PDB entry 1DEE | X-ray diffraction, 2.70 A resolution | chains A and B

== Chain A ==
Molecule: Igm rf 2A2
From: Homo sapiens
Notes: fragment: fab light chain
Chain sequence (214 residues; each row starts with the number of its first residue):
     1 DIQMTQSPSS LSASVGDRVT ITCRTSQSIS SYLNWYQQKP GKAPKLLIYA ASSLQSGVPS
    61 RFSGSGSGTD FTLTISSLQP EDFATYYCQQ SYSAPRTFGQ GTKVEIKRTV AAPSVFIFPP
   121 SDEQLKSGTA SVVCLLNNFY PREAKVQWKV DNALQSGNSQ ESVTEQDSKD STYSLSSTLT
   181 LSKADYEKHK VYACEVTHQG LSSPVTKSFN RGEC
Disulfide bonds: C23-C88, C134-C194

== Chain B ==
Molecule: Igm rf 2A2
From: Homo sapiens
Notes: fragment: fab heavy chain
Chain sequence (223 residues; each row starts with the number of its first residue):
   501 QVQLVESGGG VVQPGKSLRL SCAASGFTFS GYGMHWVRQA PGKGLEWVAL ISYDESNKYY
   561 ADSVKGRFTI SRDNSKNTLY LQMNSLRAED TAVYYCAKVK FYDPTAPNDY WGQGTLVTVS
   621 SGSASAPTLF PLVSCENSNP SSTVAVGCLA QDFLPDSITF SWKYKNNSDI SSTRGFPSVL
   681 RGGKYAATSQ VLLPSKDVAQ GTNEHVVCKV QHPNGNKEKD VPL
Disulfide bonds: C522-C596, C648-C708

== Interface between chain A and chain B ==
Disulfides between the chains: C214(A)-C635(B)
Residue-residue contacts - 76 pairs, chain A then chain B:
  D1(A) - D562(B)
  Y32(A) - T605(B)
  N34(A) - P607(B)
  Y36(A) - P607(B)
  Y36(A) - N608(B)  hydrogen bond (side chain-backbone)
  Y36(A) - W611(B)
  Q38(A) - Q539(B)  hydrogen bond
  Q38(A) - Y595(B)
  K42(A) - Y595(B)
  A43(A) - Y595(B)  hydrophobic
  A43(A) - W611(B)  hydrophobic
  A43(A) - G612(B)
  P44(A) - L545(B)  hydrophobic
  P44(A) - W611(B)
  L46(A) - P607(B)  hydrophobic
  L46(A) - N608(B)
  Y49(A) - K600(B)
  Y49(A) - F601(B)  hydrophobic
  Y49(A) - P607(B)  hydrophobic
  Q55(A) - K600(B)
  Y87(A) - Q539(B)
  Y87(A) - G544(B)
  Y87(A) - L545(B)  hydrophobic
  Q89(A) - N608(B)
  S91(A) - T605(B)  hydrogen bond (side chain-backbone)
  P95(A) - W547(B)  hydrophobic
  R96(A) - H535(B)
  R96(A) - W547(B)
  R96(A) - P604(B)  hydrogen bond (side chain-backbone)
  R96(A) - T605(B)
  R96(A) - A606(B)  hydrogen bond (side chain-backbone)
  R96(A) - N608(B)
  F98(A) - L545(B)
  F116(A) - A645(B)  hydrophobic
  F116(A) - Q690(B)
  F118(A) - L632(B)
  F118(A) - V633(B)
  F118(A) - S634(B)
  F118(A) - A645(B)
  P119(A) - V633(B)
  P119(A) - C635(B)
  S121(A) - F630(B)
  S121(A) - P631(B)
  E123(A) - F630(B)
  E123(A) - K719(B)  salt bridge
  Q124(A) - F630(B)
  Q124(A) - L649(B)
  Q124(A) - Q651(B)
  S127(A) - F630(B)
  S131(A) - L649(B)
  V133(A) - L632(B)  hydrophobic
  L135(A) - Q690(B)
  N137(A) - R674(B)
  N137(A) - Q690(B)  hydrogen bond
  N138(A) - R674(B)  hydrogen bond
  Q160(A) - V679(B)
  Q160(A) - L680(B)  hydrogen bond (side chain-backbone)
  Q160(A) - R681(B)
  E161(A) - V679(B)
  S162(A) - F676(B)
  S162(A) - P677(B)  hydrogen bond (side chain-backbone)
  V163(A) - P677(B)
  T164(A) - G675(B)
  T164(A) - F676(B)
  D167(A) - R674(B)  salt bridge
  T172(A) - R674(B)
  S174(A) - R674(B)  hydrogen bond
  S174(A) - F676(B)
  L175(A) - F676(B)
  S176(A) - F676(B)
  T180(A) - R681(B)
  F209(A) - C635(B)  hydrophobic
  E213(A) - C635(B)
  E213(A) - E636(B)
  C214(A) - C635(B)  disulfide
  C214(A) - E636(B)
Interface residues without a listed pair, chain A (48 interface residues in all): S56, I117, T129, Y173, T178
Interface residues without a listed pair, chain B (47 interface residues in all): V537, K543, E546, D609, L629, S638, T643, V646, G647, S678, T688, L692

== Summary ==
48 residues of chain A face 47 of chain B across their interface, with 1 disulfide bond, 10 hydrogen bonds and
2 salt bridges. Polar contacts include E123(A)-K719(B), D167(A)-R674(B) and Y36(A)-N608(B).
Here chain A is Igm rf 2A2 and chain B is Igm rf 2A2, both from Homo sapiens. Entry 1DEE (Structure of S.
aureus protein A bound to a human IgM Fab) was determined by X-ray diffraction.
